1SQO - chain A; structure by X-ray diffraction, 1.84 A resolution.

== Chain A ==
Protein: Urokinase-type plasminogen activator
From: Homo sapiens
Notes: EC 3.4.21.73
UniProtKB: P00749 (UROK_HUMAN); the construct has insertions or renumbered stretches relative to UniProt, so the offset changes along the chain: 1-23 = UniProt 179-201; 27-32 = UniProt 203-208; 36-39 = UniProt 210-213; 48-63 = UniProt 218-233; 3 more segments
Chain sequence (245 residues; each row starts with the number of its first residue; note: 13 numbers in that range are skipped by the numbering (no residue carries them; nothing is unmodelled there)):
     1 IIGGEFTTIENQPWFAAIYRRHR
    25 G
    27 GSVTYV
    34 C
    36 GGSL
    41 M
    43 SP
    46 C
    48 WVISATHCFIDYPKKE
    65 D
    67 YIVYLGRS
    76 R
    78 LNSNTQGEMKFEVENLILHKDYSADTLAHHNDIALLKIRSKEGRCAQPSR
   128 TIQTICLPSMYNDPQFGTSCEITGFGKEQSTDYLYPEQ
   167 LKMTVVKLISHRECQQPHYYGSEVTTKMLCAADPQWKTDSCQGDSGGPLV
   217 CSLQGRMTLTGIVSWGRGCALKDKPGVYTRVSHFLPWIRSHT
Disulfides: Cys34-Cys55, Cys46-Cys122, Cys147-Cys217, Cys180-Cys196, Cys207-Cys235
Differences from the reference sequence: conflict Gln156 (Asn322 in P00749)
Ligand contacts: UI2 (8-(pyrimidin-2-ylamino)naphthalene-2-carboximidamide): Ser157, Asp205, Ser206, Cys207, Gln208, Ser211, Val229, Ser230, Trp231, Gly232, Arg233, Gly234, Cys235, Gly242

== Summary ==
Bound to chain A: compound UI2.
Chain A is Urokinase-type plasminogen activator (Homo sapiens); the structure, Substituted 2-Naphthamidine
Inhibitors of Urokinase, was determined by X-ray diffraction (same publication as 1SQA and 1SQT).
